PDB entry 6EF0 | electron microscopy, 4.43 A resolution (low resolution: residue-level contacts below are approximate; hydrogen-bond / salt-bridge calls are withheld) | chains H and I of the 14 polymer chains in the assembly

Chain H:
Molecule: 26S proteasome regulatory subunit 7 homolog
Organism: Saccharomyces cerevisiae (strain ATCC 204508 / S288c)
UniProt: P33299 (PRS7_YEAST); numbering as in UniProt (aligned over 201-457)
Sequence (257 residues; row label = number of the first residue in the row):
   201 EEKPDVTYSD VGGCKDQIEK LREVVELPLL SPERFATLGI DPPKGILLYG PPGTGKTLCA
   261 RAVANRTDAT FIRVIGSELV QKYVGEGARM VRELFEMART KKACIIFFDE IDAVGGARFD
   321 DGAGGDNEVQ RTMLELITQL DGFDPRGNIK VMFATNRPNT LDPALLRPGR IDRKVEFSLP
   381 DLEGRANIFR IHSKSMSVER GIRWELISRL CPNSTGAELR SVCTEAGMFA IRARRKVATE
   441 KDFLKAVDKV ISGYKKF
UniProt features mapped onto this chain:
  - binding site (ATP): Gly250 to Thr257
  - modified residue: Ser231 (Phosphoserine)
Small-molecule neighbours: ADP (adenosine-5'-diphosphate): Asp210, Val211, Gly212, Gly213, Pro251, Pro252, Gly253, Thr254, Gly255, Lys256, Thr257, Leu258, Ile388, His392, Gly416, Ala417, Arg420

Chain I:
Molecule: 26S proteasome regulatory subunit 4 homolog
Organism: Saccharomyces cerevisiae (strain ATCC 204508 / S288c)
UniProt: P40327 (PRS4_YEAST); residue numbers follow UniProt; this construct covers 166-436
Sequence (271 residues; numbered 166 to 436; the number before each row is that of its first residue):
   166 PMVSVMKMDK SPTESYSDIG GLESQIQEIK ESVELPLTHP ELYEEMGIKP PKGVILYGAP
   226 GTGKTLLAKA VANQTSATFL RIVGSELIQK YLGDGPRLCR QIFKVAGENA PSIVFIDEID
   286 AIGTKRYDSN SGGEREIQRT MLELLNQLDG FDDRGDVKVI MATNKIETLD PALIRPGRID
   346 RKILFENPDL STKKKILGIH TSKMNLSEDV NLETLVTTKD DLSGADIQAM CTEAGLLALR
   406 ERRMQVTAED FKQAKERVMK NKVEENLEGL Y
UniProt features mapped onto this chain:
  - binding site (ATP): Gly223 to Thr230
  - cross-link (Glycyl lysine isopeptide (Lys-Gly)): Lys234 (interchain with G-Cter in ubiquitin), Lys255 (interchain with G-Cter in ubiquitin), Lys290 (interchain with G-Cter in ubiquitin)
  - mutagenesis: Lys229 (K229Q: 73% loss of ATPase activity)
Small-molecule neighbours: ATP (adenosine-5'-triphosphate): Ile184, Gly185, Gly186, Ala224, Pro225, Gly226, Thr227, Gly228, Lys229, Thr230, Leu231, Asp282, Ile361, Gly389, Ala390, Gln393

Chain H / chain I interface:
Contacting residue pairs (19):
  Pro252(H) - Arg340(I)
  Lys282(H) - Leu307(I)
  Ala323(H) - Ser294(I)
  Ala323(H) - Asn295(I)
  Ala323(H) - Ser296(I)
  Ser395(H) - Gly212(I)
  Met396(H) - Met211(I)
  Ser397(H) - Glu210(I)
  Ser397(H) - Met211(I)
  Arg420(H) - Gly342(I)
  Ser421(H) - Pro341(I)
  Glu425(H) - Arg346(I)
  Met428(H) - Glu196(I)
  Ile431(H) - Leu200(I)
  Arg432(H) - Glu196(I)
  Tyr454(H) - Lys347(I)
  Lys456(H) - Glu332(I)
  Phe457(H) - Glu332(I)
  Phe457(H) - Lys347(I)
Interface residues without a listed pair, chain H (19 interface residues in all): Gly324, Ala417, Glu418, Gly453
Interface residues without a listed pair, chain I (17 interface residues in all): Tyr222, Asp345

Overview:
Chain H and chain I form an interface of 19 and 17 residues respectively. Bound to chain H: ADP. Ligands of
chain I: ATP. Curated annotation (UniProt) lists 8 ATP-binding residues on chain H; 8 ATP-binding residues and
one mutagenesis site on chain I.
Here chain H is 26S proteasome regulatory subunit 7 homolog and chain I is 26S proteasome regulatory subunit 4
homolog, both from Saccharomyces cerevisiae (strain ATCC 204508 / S288c). Entry 6EF0 (Yeast 26S proteasome
bound to ubiquitinated substrate (1D* motor state)) was determined by electron microscopy (same publication as
6EF1 and 6EF2).
